Entry 3CBY (X-ray diffraction, 1.50 A resolution); this record covers chains A and B.

# Chain A (and B)
Molecule: Dishevelled-2
From: Homo sapiens
Notes: fragment: PDZ domain; chain B of this document is another copy of the same molecule, construct and numbering; everything in this record applies to it too
UniProt: O14641 (DVL2_HUMAN); residue numbers follow UniProt; this construct covers 264-354
Amino-acid sequence (108 residues; numbered 260 to 367; the number before each row is that of its first residue):
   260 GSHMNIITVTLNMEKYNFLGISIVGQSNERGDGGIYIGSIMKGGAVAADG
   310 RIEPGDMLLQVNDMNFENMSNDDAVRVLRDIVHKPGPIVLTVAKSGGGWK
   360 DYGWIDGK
Disordered / not traced: 260, 286-291 (chain B: 260-263, 287-290, 355-356)
Construct notes: expression tag (260-263); engineered mutation Ser354 (Cys in O14641); linker (355-357)

# How chain A and chain B interact
Pairs across the interface - 73 pairs, chain A then chain B:
  Phe277(A) with Asp365(B)
  Leu278(A) with Ile364(B), hydrophobic; Asp365(B), hydrogen bond (backbone-side chain)
  Gly279(A) with Trp363(B); Asp365(B), hydrogen bond (backbone-side chain)
  Ile280(A) with Trp363(B); Ile364(B), hydrogen bond (backbone-backbone)
  Ser281(A) with Gly362(B); Trp363(B)
  Ile282(A) with Asp360(B); Tyr361(B), hydrogen bond (backbone-backbone); Gly362(B), hydrogen bond (backbone-backbone)
  Val283(A) with Trp358(B); Lys359(B)
  Gly284(A) with Gly357(B); Trp358(B); Lys359(B), hydrogen bond (backbone-backbone); Tyr361(B)
  Gln285(A) with Gly357(B); Trp358(B)
  Ser298(A) with Trp363(B)
  Met300(A) with Trp363(B), hydrophobic
  Asn330(A) with Tyr361(B)
  Asp331(A) with Lys359(B), salt bridge; Tyr361(B), hydrogen bond
  Val334(A) with Tyr361(B), hydrophobic; Ile364(B), hydrophobic
  Leu337(A) with Ile364(B), hydrophobic
  Arg338(A) with Tyr361(B), hydrogen bond (side chain-backbone); Trp363(B), hydrogen bond (side chain-backbone); Ile364(B), hydrogen bond (side chain-backbone); Gly366(B), hydrogen bond (side chain-backbone); Lys367(B)
  Val341(A) with Asp365(B)
  His342(A) with Ile364(B); Gly366(B)
  Gly357(A) with Gly284(B); Gln285(B); Ser286(B), hydrogen bond (backbone-backbone)
  Trp358(A) with Val283(B); Gly284(B); Trp358(B), hydrophobic
  Lys359(A) with Val283(B); Gly284(B), hydrogen bond (backbone-backbone); Asp331(B), salt bridge
  Asp360(A) with Ile282(B)
  Tyr361(A) with Ile282(B), hydrogen bond (backbone-backbone); Gly284(B); Asn330(B); Asp331(B), hydrogen bond; Val334(B), hydrophobic; Arg338(B), hydrogen bond (backbone-side chain)
  Gly362(A) with Ser281(B); Ile282(B), hydrogen bond (backbone-backbone)
  Trp363(A) with Gly279(B); Ile280(B); Ser281(B); Ser298(B); Met300(B), hydrophobic; Arg338(B), hydrogen bond (backbone-side chain)
  Ile364(A) with Ile280(B), hydrogen bond (backbone-backbone); Leu337(B), hydrophobic; Arg338(B); Val341(B), hydrophobic; His342(B)
  Asp365(A) with Phe277(B); Leu278(B), hydrogen bond (side chain-backbone); Gly279(B), hydrogen bond (side chain-backbone); Ile280(B), hydrogen bond (side chain-backbone); His342(B), hydrogen bond (backbone-side chain)
  Gly366(A) with Arg338(B); His342(B), hydrogen bond (backbone-side chain)
  Lys367(A) with His342(B)
Other interface residues (no listed pair), chain B (31 interface residues in all): Ile299

# In short
Chain A and chain B form an interface of 29 and 31 residues respectively, with 24 hydrogen bonds and 2 salt
bridges. Polar pairs include Asp331(A)-Lys359(B), Leu278(A)-Asp365(B) and Gly279(A)-Asp365(B).
Chain A and chain B are both Dishevelled-2 (Homo sapiens); the structure, The Dvl2 PDZ Domain in Complex with
the N1 Inhibitory Peptide, was determined by X-ray diffraction, deposited together with 3CBX, 3CBZ and 3CC0.
